Entry 6X6H (X-ray diffraction, 1.88 A resolution); this record covers chains A2 and B of the 8 polymer chains in the assembly.

[Chain A2]
Molecule: rRNA N-glycosylase
From: Escherichia coli
Notes: EC 3.2.2.22; fragment: C-terminal fragment, disulfide linked to N-terminal portion
Reference sequence: A9ZMR8 (A9ZMR8_ECOLX); residues 258-297 here correspond to UniProt positions 280-319 (UniProt number = residue number + 22)
Chain sequence (40 residues; row label = number of the first residue in the row):
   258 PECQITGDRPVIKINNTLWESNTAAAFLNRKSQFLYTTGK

[Chain B]
Molecule: Shiga toxin 2 B subunit
From: Escherichia coli
Reference sequence: Q7DJJ2 (Q7DJJ2_ECOLX); residues 1-70 here correspond to UniProt positions 20-89 (UniProt number = residue number + 19)
Chain sequence (70 residues; each row starts with the number of its first residue):
     1 ADCAKGKIEFSKYNEDDTFTVKVDGKEYWTSRWNLQPLLQSAQLTGMTVT
    51 IKSSTCESGSGFAEVQFNND
Disulfides: Cys3-Cys56

[Interface between chain A2 and chain B]
Residue-residue contacts (11; chain A2 residue first):
  Arg266(A2) - Thr45(B)
  Ile271(A2) - Leu44(B)
  Leu285(A2) - Ser41(B)
  Leu285(A2) - Leu44(B)  hydrophobic
  Leu285(A2) - Thr45(B)
  Arg287(A2) - Pro37(B)
  Ser289(A2) - Trp33(B)
  Ser289(A2) - Asn34(B)
  Ser289(A2) - Pro37(B)
  Phe291(A2) - Trp33(B)  hydrophobic
  Leu292(A2) - Asn34(B)
Also at the interface, not in a pair above, chain A2 (11 interface residues in all): Ile269, Lys270, Asn272, Lys288
Also at the interface, not in a pair above, chain B (7 interface residues in all): Asn69

[Overview]
11 residues of chain A2 and 7 residues of chain B are in contact.
Here chain A2 is rRNA N-glycosylase and chain B is Shiga toxin 2 B subunit, both from Escherichia coli. Entry
6X6H (Structure of Shiga toxin 2 with a C-terminal peptide of ribosomal P stalk proteins) was determined by
X-ray diffraction.
